PDB entry 7X4Y | X-ray diffraction, 1.90 A resolution | chains A and D of the 6 polymer chains in the assembly

Chain A (and D):
Protein: Glutamate decarboxylase
Organism: Bacteroides thetaiotaomicron VPI-5482
Notes: EC 4.1.1.15; chain D of this document is another copy of the same molecule, construct and numbering; everything in this record applies to it too
UniProt: Q8A4M9 (Q8A4M9_BACTN); residues 1-481 here = UniProt positions 1-481
Sequence (481 residues; numbered 1 to 481; the number before each row is that of its first residue):
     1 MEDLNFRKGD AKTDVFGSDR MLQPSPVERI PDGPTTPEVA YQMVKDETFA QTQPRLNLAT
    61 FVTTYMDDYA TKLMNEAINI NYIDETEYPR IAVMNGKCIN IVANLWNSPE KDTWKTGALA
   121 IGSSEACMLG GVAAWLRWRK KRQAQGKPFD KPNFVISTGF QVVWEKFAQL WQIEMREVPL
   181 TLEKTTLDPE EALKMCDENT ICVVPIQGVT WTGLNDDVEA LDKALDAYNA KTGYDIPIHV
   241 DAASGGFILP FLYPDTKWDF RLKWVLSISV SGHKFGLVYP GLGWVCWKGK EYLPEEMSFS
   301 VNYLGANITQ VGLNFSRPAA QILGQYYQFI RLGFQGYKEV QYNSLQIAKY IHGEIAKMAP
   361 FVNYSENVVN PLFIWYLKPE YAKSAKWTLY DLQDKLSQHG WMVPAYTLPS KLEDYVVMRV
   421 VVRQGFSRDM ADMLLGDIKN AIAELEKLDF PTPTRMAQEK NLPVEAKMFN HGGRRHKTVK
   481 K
Disordered / not traced: 1, 460-481
Covalently attached groups: pyridoxal phosphate (PLP) linked to Lys274
Small-molecule neighbours:
  - gamma-amino-butanoic acid (ABU), molecule 1: Thr60, Phe61, Val62, Gln161, Thr210
  - gamma-amino-butanoic acid (ABU), molecule 2: Asn81, Ile83, Asp84, Phe315, Ser316
  - pyridoxal phosphate (PLP): Gly122, Ser123, Ser124, Gln161, Val163, Ile206, Gly208, Thr210, Asp241, Ala243, Ser244, Ser271, His273

Interface between chain A and chain D:
Residue-residue contacts - 107 pairs, chain A then chain D:
  Glu2(A) - Gln335(D)
  Asp3(A) - Gln335(D)  hydrogen bond (backbone-side chain)
  Phe6(A) - Gln335(D)
  Phe6(A) - Glu339(D)
  Arg7(A) - Glu339(D)  salt bridge
  Arg7(A) - Tyr342(D)
  Arg7(A) - Asn343(D)  hydrogen bond
  Lys12(A) - Arg331(D)  hydrogen bond (backbone-side chain)
  Thr13(A) - Arg331(D)  hydrogen bond (backbone-side chain)
  Asp14(A) - Arg331(D)
  Asp14(A) - Leu332(D)
  Asp14(A) - Val340(D)
  Asp14(A) - Gln424(D)  hydrogen bond
  Phe16(A) - Arg55(D)
  Phe16(A) - Tyr65(D)  hydrophobic
  Phe16(A) - Val340(D)
  Phe16(A) - Asn343(D)  hydrogen bond (backbone-side chain)
  Phe16(A) - Gln424(D)
  Phe16(A) - Gly425(D)
  Gly17(A) - Glu339(D)
  Gly17(A) - Asn343(D)
  Ser18(A) - Asn343(D)  hydrogen bond (backbone-side chain)
  Met21(A) - Ile347(D)
  Met21(A) - Ser427(D)
  Met21(A) - Arg428(D)  hydrogen bond (backbone-backbone)
  Leu22(A) - Tyr342(D)  hydrophobic
  Leu22(A) - Asn343(D)
  Leu22(A) - Ile347(D)  hydrophobic
  Leu22(A) - Arg428(D)
  Gln23(A) - Arg428(D)
  Pro24(A) - Arg428(D)
  Pro24(A) - Asp432(D)
  Ser25(A) - Asp429(D)  hydrogen bond
  Gln42(A) - Arg55(D)  hydrogen bond
  Met43(A) - Asp429(D)
  Asp46(A) - Arg55(D)  salt bridge
  Asp46(A) - Met430(D)
  Glu47(A) - Asp429(D)
  Glu47(A) - Met433(D)
  Phe49(A) - Gln53(D)  hydrogen bond (backbone-side chain)
  Phe49(A) - Arg55(D)
  Phe49(A) - Leu56(D)
  Ala50(A) - Leu56(D)  hydrophobic
  Ala50(A) - His399(D)
  Ala50(A) - Met433(D)  hydrophobic
  Gln53(A) - Phe49(D)  hydrogen bond (side chain-backbone)
  Gln53(A) - Gln53(D)
  Arg55(A) - Phe16(D)
  Arg55(A) - Gln42(D)  hydrogen bond
  Arg55(A) - Asp46(D)  salt bridge
  Arg55(A) - Phe49(D)
  Leu56(A) - Phe49(D)
  Leu56(A) - Ala50(D)  hydrophobic
  Tyr65(A) - Phe16(D)  hydrophobic
  Tyr65(A) - Gln42(D)
  Arg331(A) - Lys12(D)  hydrogen bond (side chain-backbone)
  Arg331(A) - Thr13(D)  hydrogen bond (side chain-backbone)
  Arg331(A) - Asp14(D)
  Gln335(A) - Glu2(D)
  Gln335(A) - Asp3(D)  hydrogen bond (side chain-backbone)
  Gln335(A) - Phe6(D)
  Gly336(A) - Phe6(D)
  Glu339(A) - Phe6(D)
  Glu339(A) - Arg7(D)  salt bridge
  Glu339(A) - Gly17(D)
  Val340(A) - Asp14(D)
  Val340(A) - Phe16(D)
  Val340(A) - Gly17(D)
  Tyr342(A) - Arg7(D)
  Asn343(A) - Arg7(D)  hydrogen bond
  Asn343(A) - Phe16(D)  hydrogen bond (side chain-backbone)
  Asn343(A) - Gly17(D)
  Asn343(A) - Ser18(D)  hydrogen bond (side chain-backbone)
  Asn343(A) - Leu22(D)
  Ile347(A) - Met21(D)
  Ile347(A) - Leu22(D)  hydrophobic
  Asp394(A) - Gln398(D)
  Ser397(A) - Ser397(D)
  Ser397(A) - Gln398(D)
  Gln398(A) - Asp394(D)
  Gln398(A) - Ser397(D)
  Gln398(A) - Gln398(D)  hydrogen bond
  His399(A) - Ala50(D)
  Gln424(A) - Asp14(D)  hydrogen bond
  Gln424(A) - Phe16(D)
  Gly425(A) - Phe16(D)
  Ser427(A) - Met21(D)
  Arg428(A) - Met21(D)  hydrogen bond (backbone-backbone)
  Arg428(A) - Leu22(D)
  Arg428(A) - Gln23(D)
  Arg428(A) - Pro24(D)
  Asp429(A) - Ser25(D)  hydrogen bond
  Asp429(A) - Met43(D)
  Asp429(A) - Glu47(D)
  Met430(A) - Asp46(D)
  Asp432(A) - Pro24(D)
  Met433(A) - Glu47(D)
  Met433(A) - Ala50(D)  hydrophobic
  Leu448(A) - Pro453(D)  hydrophobic
  Asp449(A) - Met456(D)
  Phe450(A) - Phe450(D)  hydrophobic
  Phe450(A) - Pro451(D)
  Phe450(A) - Met456(D)  hydrophobic
  Pro451(A) - Phe450(D)
  Pro453(A) - Leu448(D)  hydrophobic
  Met456(A) - Asp449(D)
  Met456(A) - Phe450(D)  hydrophobic
Other interface residues (no listed pair), chain A (57 interface residues in all): Val15, Gln51, Leu332, Gln346, Trp401, Phe426
Other interface residues (no listed pair), chain D (56 interface residues in all): Val15, Gln51, Gly336, Gln346, Trp401

In short:
57 residues of chain A and 56 residues of chain D are in contact, with 23 hydrogen bonds and 4 salt bridges.
Polar pairs include Arg7(A)-Glu339(D), Asp46(A)-Arg55(D) and Asp3(A)-Gln335(D). Ligands of chain A:
gamma-amino-butanoic acid. Pyridoxal phosphate is covalently linked to Lys274(A).
Both chains are Glutamate decarboxylase (Bacteroides thetaiotaomicron VPI-5482). Entry 7X4Y (Crystal structure
of Bacteroides thetaiotaomicron glutamate decarboxylase BTGAD-PLP-GABA complex) was determined by X-ray
diffraction, deposited together with 7X4L, 7X51 and 7X52.
